5Y3R - chains A and E of the 6 polymer chains in the assembly; structure by electron microscopy, 6.60 A resolution (low resolution: residue-level contacts below are approximate; hydrogen-bond / salt-bridge calls are withheld).

Chain A:
Protein: X-ray repair cross-complementing protein 6
From: Homo sapiens
Notes: EC 3.6.4.-, 4.2.99.-
UniProtKB: P12956 (XRCC6_HUMAN); residue numbers follow UniProt; this construct covers 34-534
Amino-acid sequence (501 residues; each row starts with the number of its first residue):
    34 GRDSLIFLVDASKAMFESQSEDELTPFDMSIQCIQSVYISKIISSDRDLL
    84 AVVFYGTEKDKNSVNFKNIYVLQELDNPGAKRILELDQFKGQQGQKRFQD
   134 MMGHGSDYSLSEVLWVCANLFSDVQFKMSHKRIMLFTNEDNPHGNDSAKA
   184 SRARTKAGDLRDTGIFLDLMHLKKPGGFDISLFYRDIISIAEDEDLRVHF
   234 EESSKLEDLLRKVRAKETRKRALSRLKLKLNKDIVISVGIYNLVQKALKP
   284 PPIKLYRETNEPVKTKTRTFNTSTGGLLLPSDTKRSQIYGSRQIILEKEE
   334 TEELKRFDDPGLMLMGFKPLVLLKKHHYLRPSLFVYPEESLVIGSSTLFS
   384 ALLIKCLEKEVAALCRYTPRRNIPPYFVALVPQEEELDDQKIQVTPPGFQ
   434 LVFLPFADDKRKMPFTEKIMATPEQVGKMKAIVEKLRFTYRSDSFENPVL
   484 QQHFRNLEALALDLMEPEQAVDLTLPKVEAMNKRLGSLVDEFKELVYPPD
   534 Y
Disordered / not traced: 223-230
UniProt features mapped onto this chain:
  - modified residue: Ser51 (Phosphoserine), Ser306 (Phosphoserine), Lys317 (N6-acetyllysine), Lys331 (N6-acetyllysine), Lys338 (N6-acetyllysine), Thr455 (Phosphothreonine), Lys461 (N6-acetyllysine), Ser477 (Phosphoserine), Ser520 (Phosphoserine)
  - cross-link (Glycyl lysine isopeptide (Lys-Gly)): Lys287 (interchain with G-Cter in SUMO2), Lys317 (interchain with G-Cter in SUMO2)

Chain E:
Molecule: 36-nt DNA strand
From: Homo sapiens
Sequence (36 nucleotides; numbered 16 to 51; the number before each row is that of its first residue):
    16 CAGCTAATGGCCATAATACCATAATAATAGTTTTTA

Interface between chain A and chain E:
Pairs across the interface (18; chain A residue first):
  Ala255(A) with DA38(E); DA39(E)
  Leu256(A) with DT37(E); DA38(E)
  Ser257(A) with DT37(E); DA38(E)
  Arg258(A) with DA38(E); DA39(E)
  Lys282(A) with DA31(E)
  Pro284(A) with DT32(E)
  Pro285(A) with DA31(E); DT32(E)
  Lys331(A) with DC35(E)
  Arg403(A) with DA36(E); DT37(E)
  Arg404(A) with DC35(E); DA36(E); DT37(E)
Other interface residues (no listed pair), chain A (12 interface residues in all): Lys160, Lys253
Other interface residues (no listed pair), chain E (9 interface residues in all): DA30, DT40

Summary:
Chain A and chain E form an interface of 12 and 9 residues respectively.
Chain A is X-ray repair cross-complementing protein 6 and chain E is a 36-nt DNA strand, both from Homo
sapiens; the structure, Cryo-EM structure of Human DNA-PK Holoenzyme, was determined by electron microscopy.
